PDB entry 8D2V | electron microscopy, 4.10 A resolution (low resolution: residue-level contacts below are approximate; hydrogen-bond / salt-bridge calls are withheld) | chains A and C of the 3 polymer chains in the assembly

Chain A:
Molecule: Sodium-dependent lysophosphatidylcholine symporter 1-B
Source organism: Danio rerio
Reference sequence: Q6DEJ6 (NLS1B_DANRE); numbering as in UniProt (aligned over 22-509)
Chain sequence (508 residues; numbered 2 to 509; the number before each row is that of its first residue):
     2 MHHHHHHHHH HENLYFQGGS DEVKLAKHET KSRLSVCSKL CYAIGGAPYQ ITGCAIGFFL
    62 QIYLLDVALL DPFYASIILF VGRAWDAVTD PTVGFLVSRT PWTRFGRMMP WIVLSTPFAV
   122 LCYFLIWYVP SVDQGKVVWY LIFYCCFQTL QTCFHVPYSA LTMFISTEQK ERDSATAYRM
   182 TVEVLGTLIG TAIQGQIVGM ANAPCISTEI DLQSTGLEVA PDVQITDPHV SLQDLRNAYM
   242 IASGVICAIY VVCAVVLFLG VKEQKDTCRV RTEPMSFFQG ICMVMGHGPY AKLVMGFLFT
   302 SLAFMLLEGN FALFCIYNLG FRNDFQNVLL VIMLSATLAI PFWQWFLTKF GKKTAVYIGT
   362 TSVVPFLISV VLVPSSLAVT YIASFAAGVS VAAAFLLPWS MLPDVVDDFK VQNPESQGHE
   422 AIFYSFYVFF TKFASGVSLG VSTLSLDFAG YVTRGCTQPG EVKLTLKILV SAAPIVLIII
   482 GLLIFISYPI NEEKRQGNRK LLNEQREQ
Disordered / not traced: 2-32, 215-229, 508-509
Sequence notes: initiating methionine (2); expression tag (3-21); engineered mutation Gln-214 (Asn in Q6DEJ6), Gln-225 (Asn in Q6DEJ6), Gln-509 (Asn in Q6DEJ6)
Bound ions: Na+: Gln-51, Glu-184, Tyr-425 (together with LysoPC(18:3(9Z,12Z,15Z)))
Ligand contacts: LysoPC(18:3(9Z,12Z,15Z)) (ZGS; [(2R)-2-oxidanyl-3-[oxidanyl-[2-(trimethyl-$l4-azanyl)ethoxy]phosphoryl]oxy-propyl] (9Z,12Z,15Z)-octadeca-9,12,15-trienoate): Gln-51, Cys-55, Phe-59, Arg-180, Met-181, Glu-184, Val-185, Phe-305, Met-306, Leu-308, Glu-309, Phe-312, Ile-333, Met-334, Leu-368, Ala-388, Val-392, Phe-396, Trp-400, Glu-421, Tyr-425
Reported in the primary citation:
  - binding site for LysoPC(18:3(9Z,12Z,15Z)): Arg-180, Met-181, Trp-400, Glu-421, Tyr-425

Chain C:
Molecule: FAB heavy chain
Source organism: Mus musculus
Notes: antibody fragment or engineered binder
Chain sequence (203 residues; numbered 1 to 203; the number before each row is that of its first residue):
     1 ASKLELSGPA EPRGSKSAQI TCKAKGFPEA RFWVFWLFQR AAALDWPAAN FSGGPVQFES
    61 RFQGNASLKG SQAQANAELN IGALGSSTAT YRCGWKLANG GFFPSWGGAN VNGAAGAKAP
   121 AVYPVEISGA GTGSVTLGCL VKGYNAKPNL TWPGASGALT FPSELNGALW NLASAVTGSG
   181 FPSATCAVGF GAATDVDKKV AAA
Cystine bridges: Cys-22/Cys-93, Cys-139/Cys-186

Chain A / chain C interface:
Pairs across the interface - 18 pairs, chain A then chain C:
  Pro-73(A) with Asn-99(C)
  Thr-209(A) with Lys-96(C)
  Glu-210(A) with Trp-33(C); Phe-35(C); Ala-49(C); Gln-57(C); Lys-96(C)
  Ile-211(A) with Trp-33(C)
  Leu-213(A) with Gln-57(C)
  Asp-448(A) with Asn-99(C)
  Phe-449(A) with Arg-31(C)
  Gly-451(A) with Ala-98(C)
  Tyr-452(A) with Ala-98(C); Asn-99(C)
  Val-453(A) with Ala-98(C); Asn-99(C)
  Thr-454(A) with Asn-99(C)
  Glu-462(A) with Phe-51(C)
Other interface residues (no listed pair), chain A (13 interface residues in all): Asp-72
Other interface residues (no listed pair), chain C (10 interface residues in all): Trp-46

In short:
Chain A and chain C form an interface of 13 and 10 residues respectively. Bound to chain A:
LysoPC(18:3(9Z,12Z,15Z)). Gln-51(A), Glu-184(A) and Tyr-425(A) coordinate Na+. From the paper: a binding site
for LysoPC(18:3(9Z,12Z,15Z)) at Arg-180(A), Met-181(A) and Trp-400(A) among others.
Here chain A is Sodium-dependent lysophosphatidylcholine symporter 1-B (Danio rerio) and chain C is FAB heavy
chain (Mus musculus). Entry 8D2V (Zebrafish MFSD2A isoform B in inward open ligand 1B conformation) was
determined by electron microscopy together with 8D2S, 8D2T, 8D2U, 8D2W and 8D2X from the same study.
